5TWS - chains A and D of the 4 polymer chains in the assembly; structure by X-ray diffraction, 1.85 A resolution.

[Chain A]
Protein: human DNA Polymerase Mu
Organism: Homo sapiens
UniProt: Q9NP87 (DPOLM_HUMAN); numbering as in UniProt; present here: 134-397, 410-494
Sequence (354 residues; row label = number of the first residue in the row; note: 12 numbers in that range are skipped by the numbering (no residue carries them; nothing is unmodelled there)):
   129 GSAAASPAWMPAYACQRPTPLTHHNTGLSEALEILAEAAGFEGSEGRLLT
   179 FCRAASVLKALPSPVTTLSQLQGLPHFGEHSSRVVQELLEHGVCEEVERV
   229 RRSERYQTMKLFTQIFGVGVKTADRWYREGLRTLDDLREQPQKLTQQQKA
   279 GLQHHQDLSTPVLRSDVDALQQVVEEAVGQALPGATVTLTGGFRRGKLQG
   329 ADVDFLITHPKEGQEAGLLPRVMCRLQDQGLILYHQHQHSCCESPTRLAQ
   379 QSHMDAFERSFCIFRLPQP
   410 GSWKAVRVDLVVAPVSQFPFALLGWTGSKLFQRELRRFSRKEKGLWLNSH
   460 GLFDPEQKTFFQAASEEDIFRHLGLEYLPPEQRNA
Unresolved in the structure: 129-137, 365-384
Construct notes: expression tag (129-133); engineered mutation Ala329 (His in Q9NP87); linker (410)
Metal / ion sites: Na+ site 1: Thr241, Ile243, Val246 (shared with 1 residue of chain P); Mg2+: Asp330, Asp332 (together with glycolic acid) (shared with 1 residue of chain P); Na+ site 2: Asp330, Asp332, Asp418 (shared with 2 residues of chain P)
Residues lining bound ligands: glycolic acid (GOA): Gly319, Gly320, Arg323, Asp330, Asp332
Curated features (UniProtKB/Swiss-Prot):
  - region: Arg323 to Gly328, Asp330 to Asp332 (Involved in ssDNA binding)
  - binding site (Mg(2+)): Asp330, Asp332, Asp418
  - site: Gly433 (Responsible for the low discrimination between dNTP and rNTP)
What the authors report for this chain:
  - mutagenesis - G433A (Kd 29 uM): unchanged binding to UTP
  - mutagenesis - G433A, G433S: unchanged catalytic activity
  - mutagenesis - W434A (23-fold), W434H (8.8-fold): decreased catalytic activity
  - mutagenesis - W434A (Kd 79.1 uM), W434H (Kd 61.1 uM): decreased binding to UTP

[Chain D]
Molecule: 4-nt DNA strand
Sequence (4 nucleotides; each row starts with the number of its first residue):
     1 GCCG

[How chain A and chain D interact]
Pairs across the interface (14; chain A residue first):
  Ala140(A) - DG4(D)  phosphate contact
  Gly174(A) - DG1(D)  hydrogen bond to the base
  Arg175(A) - DG1(D)  salt bridge to the phosphate
  Thr178(A) - DG1(D)  hydrogen bond to the base
  Thr178(A) - DC2(D)  sugar contact
  Phe179(A) - DG1(D)  sugar contact
  Pro203(A) - DC3(D)  phosphate contact
  His204(A) - DC2(D)  sugar contact
  His204(A) - DC3(D)  hydrogen bond to the phosphate
  Gly206(A) - DC2(D)  hydrogen bond to the phosphate
  Glu207(A) - DC2(D)  hydrogen bond to the phosphate
  His208(A) - DG1(D)  salt bridge to the phosphate
  His208(A) - DC2(D)  hydrogen bond to the phosphate
  Ser209(A) - DC2(D)  hydrogen bond to the phosphate
Interface residues without a listed pair, chain A (14 interface residues in all): Arg181, Leu202, Phe205

[Overview]
14 residues of chain A and 4 residues of chain D are in contact; the contacts include 7 hydrogen bonds and 2
salt bridges. Polar pairs include Gly174(A)-DG1(D), Thr178(A)-DG1(D) and His204(A)-DC3(D). The paper reports
that W434A and W434H of chain A reduce catalytic activity; W434A and W434H of chain A reduce binding to UTP.
Chain A is human DNA Polymerase Mu (Homo sapiens) and chain D is a 4-nt DNA strand; the structure,
Post-catalytic complex of human Polymerase Mu (H329A) with newly incorporated UTP, was determined by X-ray
diffraction (same publication as 5TWP, 5TWQ, 5TWR, 5VZ7, 5VZ8, 5VZ9 and 9 further entries).
